Entry 5WNU (X-ray diffraction, 3.40 A resolution); this record covers chains A and E of the 23 polymer chains in the assembly.

# Chain A
Molecule: 16S Ribosomal RNA rRNA
From: Thermus thermophilus (strain HB8 / ATCC 27634 / DSM 579)
Sequence (1522 nucleotides; each row starts with the number of its first residue; note: 42 numbers in that range are skipped by the numbering (no residue carries them; nothing is unmodelled there); a row labelled like 190A-190L holds insertion residues (190A, then the next letters in order); numbering starts at 0):
     0 UUUGUUGGAG AGUUUGAUCC UGGCUCAGGG UGAACGCUGG CGGCGUGCCU AAGACAUGCA
    60 AGUCGUGCGG G
    73 CCGCGGGGUU UU
    88 ACUCCG
    95 UGGUC
   101 AGCGGCGGAC GGGUGAGUAA CGCGUGGGU
  129A G
   130 ACCUACCCGG AAGAGGGGGA CAACCCGGGG AAACUCGGGC UAAUCCCCCA UGUGGACCCG
   190 C
190A-190L CCCUUGGGGUGU
   191 GUCCAAAGGG CUUU
   216 GCCCGCUUCC GGAUGGGCCC GCGUCCCAUC AGCUAGUUGG UGGGGUAAUG GCCCACCAAG
   276 GCGACGACGG GUAGCCGGUC UGAGAGGAUG GCCGGCCACA GGGGCACUGA GACACGGGCC
   336 CCACUCCUAC GGGAGGCAGC AGUUAGGAAU CUUCCGCAAU GGGCGCAAGC CUGACGGAGC
   396 GACGCCGCUU GGAGGAAGAA GCCCUUCGGG GUGUAAACUC CUGAA
   442 CCCGGGACGA AACCCCCGAC GA
   474 GGGGACUGAC GGUACCGGG
   494 GUAAUAGCGC CGGCCAACUC CGUGCCAGCA GCCGCGGUAA UACGGAGGGC GCGAGCGUUA
   554 CCCGGAUUCA CUGGGCGUAA AGGGCGUGUA GGCGGCCUGG GGCGUCCCAU GUGAAAGACC
   614 ACGGCUCAAC CGUGGGGGAG CGUGGGAUAC GCUCAGGCUA GACGGUGGGA GAGGGUGGUG
   674 GAAUUCCCGG AGUAGCGGUG AAAUGCGCAG AUACCGGGAG GAACGCCGAU GGCGAAGGCA
   734 GCCACCUGGU CCACCCGUGA CGCUGAGGCG CGAAAGCGUG GGGAGCAAAC CGGAUUAGAU
   794 ACCCGGGUAG UCCACGCCCU AAACGAUGCG CGCUAGGUCU CUGGGUCU
   848 CCUGGGGGCC GAAGCUAACG CGUUAAGCGC GCCGCCUGGG GAGUACGGCC GCAAGGCUGA
   908 AACUCAAAGG AAUUGACGGG GGCCCGCACA AGCGGUGGAG CAUGUGGUUU AAUUCGAAGX
   968 AACGCGAAGA ACCUUACCAG GCCUUGACAU GCUAGG
 1003A G
  1004 AACCCGGGUG AAAGCCUGGG GUGCCCC
1030A-1030D GCGA
  1031 GGGGAGCCCU AGCACAGGUG CUGCAUGGCC GUCGUCAGCU CGUGCCGUGA GGUGUUGGGU
  1091 UAAGUCCCGC AACGAGCGCA ACCCCCGCCG UUAGUUGCCA GCGGUUCGGC CGGGCACUCU
  1151 AACGGGACUG CCCGCGAAA
  1171 GCGGGAGGAA GGAGGGGACG ACGUCUGGUC AGCAUGGCCC UUACGGCCUG GGCGACACAC
  1231 GUGCUACAAU GCCCACUACA AAGCGAUGCC ACCCGGCAAC GGGGAGCUAA UCGCAAAAAG
  1291 GUGGGCCCAG UUCGGAUUGG GGUCUGCAAC CCGACCCCAU GAAGCCGGAA UCGCUAGUAA
  1351 UCGCGGAUCA G
 1361A C
  1362 CAUGCCGCGG UGAAUACGUU CCCGGGCCUU GUACACACXG CCXGUXACGC CAUGGGAGCG
  1422 GGCUCUACCC GAAGUCGCCG GG
  1446 AGCCUACGGG
  1459 CAGGCGCCGA GGGUAGGGCC CGUGACUGGG GCGAAGUCGU AACAAGGUAG CUGUACCGGA
  1519 AGGUGCGGCU GGAUCCACUC CUUUCU
Unresolved in the structure: 0-4, 1534-1538
Construct notes: conflict C1534 (A132811 in 55771382), A1535 (C132812 in 55771382)
Modified residues: PSU (pseudouridine-5'-monophosphate) at position 516, 7MG (7N-methyl-8-hydroguanosine-5'-monophosphate) at position 527, M2G (N2-dimethylguanosine-5'-monophosphate) at position 966, 5MC (5-methylcytidine-5'-monophosphate) at position 967, 2MG (2N-methylguanosine-5'-monophosphate) at position 1207, 5MC (5-methylcytidine-5'-monophosphate) at position 1400, 4OC (4n,o2'-methylcytidine-5'-monophosphate) at position 1402, 5MC (5-methylcytidine-5'-monophosphate) at position 1404, 5MC (5-methylcytidine-5'-monophosphate) at position 1407, UR3 (3-methyluridine-5'-monophoshate) at position 1498, MA6 (6N-dimethyladenosine-5'-monophoshate) at position 1518, MA6 (6N-dimethyladenosine-5'-monophoshate) at position 1519, PSU (pseudouridine-5'-monophosphate) at position 1540, PSU (pseudouridine-5'-monophosphate) at position 1541
Metal / ion sites: Mg2+ site 1: U5, G6 (shared with 1 residue of chain D); K+ site 1 near U14 (its only coordinating residue here); Mg2+ site 2 near G15 (its only coordinating residue here); Mg2+ site 3 near G21 (its only coordinating residue here); Mg2+ site 4 near G28 (its only coordinating residue here); Mg2+ site 5 near G38 (its only coordinating residue here); Mg2+ site 6 near A53 (its only coordinating residue here); Mg2+ site 7: G61, U62; Mg2+ site 8: G66, C381; Mg2+ site 9: G69, G70, U98; Mg2+ site 10: U83, C1543; Mg2+ site 11: G107, G324; 14 more K+ sites not listed; 73 more Mg2+ sites not listed
Ligand contacts: B6M ((1R,2S,3S,4R,6R)-4,6-diamino-2-{[3-O-(2,6-diamino-2,6-dideoxy-alpha-L-altropyranosyl)-beta-L-arabinofuranosyl]oxy}-3-hydroxycyclohexyl 2-amino-2-deoxy-alpha-D-allopyranoside): G1405, U1406, 5MC_1407, A1408, C1409, G1489, C1490, G1491, A1492, A1493, G1494, U1495
From the paper describing this entry:
  - conformationally variable residues: A1492
  - binding site for the 3-nt RNA strand: A1492

# Chain E
Name: 30S ribosomal protein S5
From: Thermus thermophilus (strain HB8 / ATCC 27634 / DSM 579)
UniProtKB: Q5SHQ5 (RS5_THET8); numbering as in UniProt (aligned over 5-155)
Chain sequence (151 residues; row label = number of the first residue in the row):
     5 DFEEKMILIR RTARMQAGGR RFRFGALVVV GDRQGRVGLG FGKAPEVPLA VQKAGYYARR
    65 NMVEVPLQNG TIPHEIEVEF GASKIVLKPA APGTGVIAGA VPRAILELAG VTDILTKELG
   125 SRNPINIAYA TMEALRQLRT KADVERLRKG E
Metal / ion sites: K+ near Glu83 (its only coordinating residue here)

# Chain A / chain E interface
Contacting residue pairs (78):
  G6(A) with Ala94(E), base contact; Ala95(E), hydrogen bond to the base; Thr98(E), hydrogen bond to the base; Leu119(E), base contact
  G7(A) with Lys92(E), base contact; Ile101(E), phosphate contact; Thr120(E), hydrogen bond to the sugar
  A8(A) with Ile101(E), phosphate contact; Ala102(E), hydrogen bond to the sugar; Gly103(E), sugar contact; Arg107(E), base contact; Thr120(E), sugar contact
  G9(A) with Lys121(E), salt bridge to the phosphate; Glu122(E), hydrogen bond to the phosphate; Arg126(E), hydrogen bond to the phosphate
  A10(A) with Arg126(E), phosphate contact
  G15(A) with Ala17(E), hydrogen bond to the base; Arg18(E), base contact; Met19(E), sugar contact; Arg24(E), sugar contact
  A16(A) with Thr16(E), sugar contact; Ala17(E), hydrogen bond to the sugar
  U17(A) with Arg14(E), hydrogen bond to the phosphate
  C18(A) with Arg14(E), salt bridge to the phosphate; Asn127(E), hydrogen bond to the phosphate; Asn130(E), phosphate contact
  C19(A) with Ala86(E), phosphate contact; Ser125(E), hydrogen bond to the phosphate; Asn127(E), phosphate contact; Asn130(E), hydrogen bond to the phosphate
  U20(A) with Ala86(E), phosphate contact
  G558(A) with Lys121(E), phosphate contact
  A559(A) with Lys121(E), salt bridge to the phosphate; Arg126(E), salt bridge to the phosphate
  U560(A) with Leu123(E), base contact
  A864(A) with Gly85(E), phosphate contact; Ala86(E), phosphate contact
  U921(A) with Arg18(E), sugar contact; Met19(E), hydrogen bond to the sugar
  G922(A) with Met19(E), sugar contact; Gln20(E), sugar contact; Ala21(E), phosphate contact
  A923(A) with Ala21(E), phosphate contact
  C1069(A) with Arg25(E), hydrogen bond to the sugar
  U1070(A) with Arg18(E), salt bridge to the phosphate; Gln20(E), phosphate contact; Arg25(E), salt bridge to the phosphate
  C1071(A) with Arg27(E), salt bridge to the phosphate; Pro49(E), sugar contact
  G1072(A) with Pro49(E), phosphate contact; Lys57(E), salt bridge to the phosphate
  U1073(A) with Lys57(E), salt bridge to the phosphate
  G1074(A) with Tyr60(E), phosphate contact; Tyr61(E), hydrogen bond to the phosphate
  G1077(A) with Lys47(E), hydrogen bond to the base
  U1078(A) with Phe84(E), sugar contact; Ile129(E), sugar contact; Asn130(E), hydrogen bond to the sugar; Tyr133(E), phosphate contact
  G1079(A) with Arg14(E), hydrogen bond to the phosphate; Phe45(E), phosphate contact; Tyr133(E), phosphate contact
  A1080(A) with Arg14(E), salt bridge to the phosphate; Thr16(E), hydrogen bond to the phosphate; Ala17(E), sugar contact; Phe45(E), phosphate contact; Lys47(E), phosphate contact
  G1081(A) with Thr16(E), hydrogen bond to the phosphate; Ala17(E), phosphate contact; Arg18(E), phosphate contact; Arg27(E), phosphate contact
  C1192(A) with Arg25(E), hydrogen bond to the base
  U1194(A) with Gly22(E), sugar contact
  A1396(A) with Met19(E), base contact
  C1397(A) with Arg24(E), salt bridge to the phosphate
  A1398(A) with Gln20(E), hydrogen bond to the base; Gly22(E), base contact; Gly23(E), base contact
Also at the interface, not in a pair above, chain A (38 interface residues in all): U5, U863, G1082, G1193
Also at the interface, not in a pair above, chain E (44 interface residues in all): Ala48, Glu83, Ser87, Gly124

# Summary
The interface between chain A and chain E involves 38 residues on one side and 44 on the other, with 22
hydrogen bonds and 11 salt bridges. Polar contacts include G6(A)-Ala95(E), G6(A)-Thr98(E) and G15(A)-Ala17(E).
Bound to chain A: compound B6M. From the paper: a binding site for the 3-nt RNA strand at A1492(A);
conformational variability at A1492(A).
Here chain A is 16S Ribosomal RNA rRNA and chain E is 30S ribosomal protein S5, both from Thermus thermophilus
(strain HB8 / ATCC 27634 / DSM 579). Entry 5WNU (Crystal Structure of 30S ribosomal subunit from Thermus
thermophilus) was determined by X-ray diffraction, deposited together with 5WNP, 5WNQ, 5WNR, 5WNS, 5WNT and
5WNV.
